1ZVV - chains A and W of the 3 polymer chains in the assembly; structure by X-ray diffraction, 2.98 A resolution.

== Chain A ==
Protein: Glucose-resistance amylase regulator
From: Bacillus subtilis
UniProt: P46828 (CCPA_BACME); residues 1-332 here = UniProt positions 1-332
Amino-acid sequence (332 residues; each row starts with the number of its first residue):
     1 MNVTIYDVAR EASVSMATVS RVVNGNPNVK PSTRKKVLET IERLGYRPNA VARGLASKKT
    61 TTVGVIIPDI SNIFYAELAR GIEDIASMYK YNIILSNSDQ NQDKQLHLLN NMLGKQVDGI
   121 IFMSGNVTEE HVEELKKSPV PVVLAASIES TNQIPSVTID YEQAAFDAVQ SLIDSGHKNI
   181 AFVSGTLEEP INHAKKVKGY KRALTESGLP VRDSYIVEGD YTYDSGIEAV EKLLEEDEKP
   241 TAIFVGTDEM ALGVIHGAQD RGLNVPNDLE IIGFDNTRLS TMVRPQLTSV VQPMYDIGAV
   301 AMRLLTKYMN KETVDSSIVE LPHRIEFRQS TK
Construct notes: conflict S87 (Thr in P46828), Q105 (Glu in P46828), E320 (Gln in P46828)
UniProt features mapped onto this chain:
  - DNA-binding region: I5 to N24 (H-T-H motif)

== Chain W ==
Protein: HPr-like protein crh
From: Bacillus subtilis
Notes: engineered mutation(s): phosphorylated at Ser46
UniProt: O06976 (CRH_BACSU); residues 1-85 here = UniProt positions 1-85
Amino-acid sequence (85 residues; numbered 1 to 85; the number before each row is that of its first residue):
     1 MVQQKVEVRL KTGLQARPAA LFVQEANRFT SDIFLEKDGK KVNAKSIMGL MSLAISTGTE
    61 ITLIAQGEDE QEALEKLAAY VQEEV
Not modelled in the structure: 85
Construct notes: conflict I33 (Val in O06976), I55 (Val in O06976), I61 (Val in O06976)
Modified / non-standard residues: S46 (phosphoserine; SEP)
UniProt features mapped onto this chain:
  - modified residue: S46 (Phosphoserine)
  - mutagenesis: Q15 (Q15H: Cannot fulfill its catalytic role within PTS transport. Does not affect dimerization)

== How chain A and chain W interact ==
Pairs across the interface - 19 pairs, chain A then chain W:
  R80(A) - R17(W)
  D84(A) - R17(W)  salt bridge
  M88(A) - Q24(W)
  M88(A) - I47(W)  hydrophobic
  Y89(A) - I47(W)
  Y295(A) - A16(W)
  Y295(A) - R17(W)
  Y295(A) - A20(W)
  D296(A) - Q15(W)
  D296(A) - A16(W)  hydrogen bond (side chain-backbone)
  D296(A) - M51(W)
  R303(A) - S46(W)
  R303(A) - I47(W)
  R303(A) - M48(W)
  K307(A) - S46(W)
  K307(A) - M48(W)
  L321(A) - M51(W)
  P322(A) - S52(W)
  R324(A) - Q15(W)  hydrogen bond
Interface residues without a listed pair, chain A (16 interface residues in all): I85, P293, A299, V300, L304
Interface residues without a listed pair, chain W (12 interface residues in all): A54, S56

== Summary ==
Chain A and chain W form an interface of 16 and 12 residues respectively, with 2 hydrogen bonds and 1 salt
bridge. Polar pairs include D84(A)-R17(W), D296(A)-A16(W) and R324(A)-Q15(W). UniProt lists one mutagenesis
site on chain W.
Here chain A is Glucose-resistance amylase regulator and chain W is HPr-like protein crh, both from Bacillus
subtilis. Entry 1ZVV (Crystal structure of a ccpa-crh-dna complex) was determined by X-ray diffraction.
